PDB entry 6IAT | electron microscopy, 3.30 A resolution | chains B and F of the 8 polymer chains in the assembly

Chain B:
Molecule: Major head protein
Source organism: Staphylococcus phage P68
Reference sequence: Q859I3 (Q859I3_9CAUD); residues 1-408 here = UniProt positions 1-408
Chain sequence (408 residues; each row starts with the number of its first residue):
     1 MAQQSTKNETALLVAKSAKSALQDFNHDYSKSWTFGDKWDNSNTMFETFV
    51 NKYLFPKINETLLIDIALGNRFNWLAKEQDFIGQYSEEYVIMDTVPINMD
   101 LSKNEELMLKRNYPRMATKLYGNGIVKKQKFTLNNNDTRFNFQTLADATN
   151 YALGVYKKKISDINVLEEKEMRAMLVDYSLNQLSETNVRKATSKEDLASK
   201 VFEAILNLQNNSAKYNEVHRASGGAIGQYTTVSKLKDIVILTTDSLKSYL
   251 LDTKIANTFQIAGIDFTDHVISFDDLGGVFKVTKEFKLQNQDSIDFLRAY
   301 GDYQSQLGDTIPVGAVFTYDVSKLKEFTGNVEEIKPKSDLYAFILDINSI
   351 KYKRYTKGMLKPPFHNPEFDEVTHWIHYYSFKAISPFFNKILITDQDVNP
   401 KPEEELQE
Unresolved in the structure: 1-10, 396-408
What the authors report for this chain:
  - conformationally variable residues (side-chain flip): Phe259

Chain F:
Molecule: Arstotzka protein
Source organism: Staphylococcus phage P68
Reference sequence: Q859I2 (Q859I2_9CAUD); residues 5-64 here correspond to UniProt positions 1-60 (UniProt number = residue number - 4)
Chain sequence (60 residues; row label = number of the first residue in the row):
     5 MYEGNNMRSMMGTSYEDSRLNKRTELNENMSIDTNKSEDSYGVQIHSLSK
    55 QSFTGDVEEE
Unresolved in the structure: 60-64

Interface between chain B and chain F:
Residue-residue contacts (48):
  Trp74(B) with His50(F)
  Leu75(B) with Lys54(F), hydrogen bond (backbone-side chain)
  Lys77(B) with Lys54(F)
  Glu88(B) with Phe57(F)
  Phe202(B) with Ser41(F)
  Leu206(B) with Asn39(F); Lys40(F); Ser41(F)
  Gln209(B) with Thr38(F); Asn39(F), hydrogen bond (side chain-backbone); Lys40(F), hydrogen bond (side chain-backbone)
  Asn210(B) with Asn39(F)
  Asn211(B) with Met34(F)
  Ser233(B) with Thr38(F)
  Lys234(B) with Glu32(F), salt bridge
  Leu235(B) with Lys40(F); Ser41(F)
  Lys236(B) with Ser51(F); Leu52(F)
  Asp237(B) with Leu52(F)
  Ile238(B) with Leu52(F)
  Val239(B) with Leu52(F), hydrophobic
  Lys247(B) with Gln48(F), hydrogen bond
  Ile255(B) with Tyr45(F), hydrophobic
  Ile261(B) with Tyr45(F), hydrophobic
  Gly263(B) with Ser41(F); Glu42(F); Asp43(F), hydrogen bond (backbone-backbone)
  Ile264(B) with Ser41(F); Glu42(F)
  Asp265(B) with Asp43(F); Ser44(F); Tyr45(F)
  Phe266(B) with Asp43(F)
  Thr267(B) with Gln48(F)
  Asp268(B) with Asp43(F); Gln48(F); Ile49(F)
  His269(B) with Ile49(F); Leu52(F)
  Val270(B) with Ile49(F)
  Ile271(B) with Ile49(F), hydrophobic
  Ile347(B) with Leu52(F), hydrophobic; Lys54(F)
  Asn348(B) with Lys54(F); Gln55(F), hydrogen bond (side chain-backbone)
  Ile350(B) with Lys54(F)
  Lys351(B) with Phe57(F)
Also at the interface, not in a pair above, chain B (37 interface residues in all): Ile205, Val232, Ala262, Tyr352, Ser385
Also at the interface, not in a pair above, chain F (20 interface residues in all): Asp37, Ser53

Overview:
37 residues of chain B and 20 residues of chain F are in contact, with 6 hydrogen bonds and 1 salt bridge.
Polar contacts include Lys234(B)-Glu32(F), Leu75(B)-Lys54(F) and Gln209(B)-Asn39(F). From the paper:
conformational variability at Phe259(B).
Here chain B is Major head protein and chain F is Arstotzka protein, both from Staphylococcus phage P68. Entry
6IAT (Icosahedrally averaged capsid of bacteriophage P68) was determined by electron microscopy, deposited
together with 6IAB, 6IAC, 6IAW, 6IB1 and 6Q3G.
